PDB entry 7ZVT | electron microscopy, 2.74 A resolution | chains C and B of the 4 polymer chains in the assembly

[Chain C]
Molecule: 14-nt DNA strand
Sequence (14 nucleotides; each row starts with the number of its first residue):
     2 TCCCTCTAGA TATC

[Chain B]
Molecule: X-ray repair cross-complementing protein 5
From: Homo sapiens
Notes: EC 3.6.4.-
Reference sequence: P13010 (XRCC5_HUMAN); numbering as in UniProt (aligned over 1-732)
Sequence (732 residues; numbered 1 to 732; the number before each row is that of its first residue):
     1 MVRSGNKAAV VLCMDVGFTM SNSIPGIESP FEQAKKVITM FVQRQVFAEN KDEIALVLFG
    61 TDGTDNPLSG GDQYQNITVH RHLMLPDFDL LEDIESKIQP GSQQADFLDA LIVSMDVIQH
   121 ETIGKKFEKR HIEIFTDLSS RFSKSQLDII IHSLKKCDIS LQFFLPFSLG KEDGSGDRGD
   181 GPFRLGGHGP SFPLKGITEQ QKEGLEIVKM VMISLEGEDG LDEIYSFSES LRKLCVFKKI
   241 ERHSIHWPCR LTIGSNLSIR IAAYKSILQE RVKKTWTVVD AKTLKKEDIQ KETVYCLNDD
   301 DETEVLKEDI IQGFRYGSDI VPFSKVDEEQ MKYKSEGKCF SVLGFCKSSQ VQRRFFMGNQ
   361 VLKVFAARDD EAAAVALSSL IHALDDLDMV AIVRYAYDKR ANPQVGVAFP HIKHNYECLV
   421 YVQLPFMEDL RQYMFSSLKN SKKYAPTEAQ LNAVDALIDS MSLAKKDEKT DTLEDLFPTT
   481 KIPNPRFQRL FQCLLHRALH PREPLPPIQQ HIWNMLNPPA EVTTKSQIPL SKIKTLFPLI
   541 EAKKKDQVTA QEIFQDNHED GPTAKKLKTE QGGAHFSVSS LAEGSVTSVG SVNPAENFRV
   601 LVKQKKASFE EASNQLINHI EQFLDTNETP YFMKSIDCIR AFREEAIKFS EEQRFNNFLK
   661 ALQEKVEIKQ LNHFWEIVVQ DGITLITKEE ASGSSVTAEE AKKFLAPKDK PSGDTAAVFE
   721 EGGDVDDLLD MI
Disordered / not traced: 1-5, 171-180, 546-732
Curated features (UniProtKB/Swiss-Prot):
  - region: Leu-138 to Leu-165 (Leucine-zipper)
  - motif: Glu-720 to Leu-728 (EEXXXDL motif)
  - modified residue: Lys-144 (N6-acetyllysine), Ser-255 (Phosphoserine), Ser-258 (Phosphoserine), Lys-265 (N6-acetyllysine), Ser-318 (Phosphoserine), Lys-332 (N6-acetyllysine), Thr-535 (Phosphothreonine), Ser-577 (Phosphoserine), Ser-579 (Phosphoserine), Ser-580 (Phosphoserine), Lys-660 (N6-acetyllysine), Lys-665 (N6-acetyllysine), Thr-715 (Phosphothreonine)
  - cross-link (Glycyl lysine isopeptide (Lys-Gly)): Lys-195 (interchain with G-Cter in SUMO2), Lys-532 (interchain with G-Cter in SUMO2), Lys-534 (interchain with G-Cter in SUMO2), Lys-566 (interchain with G-Cter in SUMO2), Lys-568 (interchain with G-Cter in SUMO2), Lys-669 (interchain with G-Cter in SUMO2), Lys-688 (interchain with G-Cter in SUMO2)
Ligand contacts: inositol hexakisphosphate (IHP): Lys-363, His-411, Lys-413, Tyr-416, Thr-480, Lys-481
From the paper describing this entry:
  - binding site for inositol hexakisphosphate: Lys-363, His-411, Lys-413, Tyr-416, Lys-481

[How chain C and chain B interact]
Pairs across the interface (8):
  DC5(C) with Arg-431(B), salt bridge to the phosphate
  DT8(C) with Arg-486(B), salt bridge to the phosphate
  DA9(C) with Thr-275(B), sugar contact
  DA13(C) with Arg-400(B), sugar contact
  DT14(C) with Lys-399(B), salt bridge to the phosphate
  DC15(C) with Lys-338(B), hydrogen bond to the phosphate; Asp-398(B), phosphate contact; Lys-399(B), hydrogen bond to the phosphate
Interface residues without a listed pair, chain B (9 interface residues in all): Arg-271, Trp-276

[Summary]
The interface between chain C and chain B involves 6 residues on one side and 9 on the other; the contacts
include 2 hydrogen bonds and 3 salt bridges. Polar contacts include DC15(C)/Lys-338(B), DC15(C)/Lys-399(B) and
DC5(C)/Arg-431(B). The paper reports a binding site for inositol hexakisphosphate at Lys-363(B), His-411(B)
and Lys-413(B) among others.
Chain C is a 14-nt DNA strand and chain B is X-ray repair cross-complementing protein 5 (Homo sapiens); the
structure, CryoEM structure of Ku heterodimer bound to DNA, was determined by electron microscopy, deposited
together with 7Z6O and 7ZT6.
